Entry 5OQM (electron microscopy, 5.80 A resolution (low resolution: residue-level contacts below are approximate; hydrogen-bond / salt-bridge calls are withheld)); this record covers chains A and E of the 46 polymer chains in the assembly.

[Chain A]
Protein: DNA-directed RNA polymerase II subunit RPB1
Organism: Saccharomyces cerevisiae (strain ATCC 204508 / S288c)
Notes: EC 2.7.7.6
UniProtKB: P04050 (RPB1_YEAST); residues 1-1733 here = UniProt positions 1-1733
Chain sequence (1733 residues; row label = number of the first residue in the row):
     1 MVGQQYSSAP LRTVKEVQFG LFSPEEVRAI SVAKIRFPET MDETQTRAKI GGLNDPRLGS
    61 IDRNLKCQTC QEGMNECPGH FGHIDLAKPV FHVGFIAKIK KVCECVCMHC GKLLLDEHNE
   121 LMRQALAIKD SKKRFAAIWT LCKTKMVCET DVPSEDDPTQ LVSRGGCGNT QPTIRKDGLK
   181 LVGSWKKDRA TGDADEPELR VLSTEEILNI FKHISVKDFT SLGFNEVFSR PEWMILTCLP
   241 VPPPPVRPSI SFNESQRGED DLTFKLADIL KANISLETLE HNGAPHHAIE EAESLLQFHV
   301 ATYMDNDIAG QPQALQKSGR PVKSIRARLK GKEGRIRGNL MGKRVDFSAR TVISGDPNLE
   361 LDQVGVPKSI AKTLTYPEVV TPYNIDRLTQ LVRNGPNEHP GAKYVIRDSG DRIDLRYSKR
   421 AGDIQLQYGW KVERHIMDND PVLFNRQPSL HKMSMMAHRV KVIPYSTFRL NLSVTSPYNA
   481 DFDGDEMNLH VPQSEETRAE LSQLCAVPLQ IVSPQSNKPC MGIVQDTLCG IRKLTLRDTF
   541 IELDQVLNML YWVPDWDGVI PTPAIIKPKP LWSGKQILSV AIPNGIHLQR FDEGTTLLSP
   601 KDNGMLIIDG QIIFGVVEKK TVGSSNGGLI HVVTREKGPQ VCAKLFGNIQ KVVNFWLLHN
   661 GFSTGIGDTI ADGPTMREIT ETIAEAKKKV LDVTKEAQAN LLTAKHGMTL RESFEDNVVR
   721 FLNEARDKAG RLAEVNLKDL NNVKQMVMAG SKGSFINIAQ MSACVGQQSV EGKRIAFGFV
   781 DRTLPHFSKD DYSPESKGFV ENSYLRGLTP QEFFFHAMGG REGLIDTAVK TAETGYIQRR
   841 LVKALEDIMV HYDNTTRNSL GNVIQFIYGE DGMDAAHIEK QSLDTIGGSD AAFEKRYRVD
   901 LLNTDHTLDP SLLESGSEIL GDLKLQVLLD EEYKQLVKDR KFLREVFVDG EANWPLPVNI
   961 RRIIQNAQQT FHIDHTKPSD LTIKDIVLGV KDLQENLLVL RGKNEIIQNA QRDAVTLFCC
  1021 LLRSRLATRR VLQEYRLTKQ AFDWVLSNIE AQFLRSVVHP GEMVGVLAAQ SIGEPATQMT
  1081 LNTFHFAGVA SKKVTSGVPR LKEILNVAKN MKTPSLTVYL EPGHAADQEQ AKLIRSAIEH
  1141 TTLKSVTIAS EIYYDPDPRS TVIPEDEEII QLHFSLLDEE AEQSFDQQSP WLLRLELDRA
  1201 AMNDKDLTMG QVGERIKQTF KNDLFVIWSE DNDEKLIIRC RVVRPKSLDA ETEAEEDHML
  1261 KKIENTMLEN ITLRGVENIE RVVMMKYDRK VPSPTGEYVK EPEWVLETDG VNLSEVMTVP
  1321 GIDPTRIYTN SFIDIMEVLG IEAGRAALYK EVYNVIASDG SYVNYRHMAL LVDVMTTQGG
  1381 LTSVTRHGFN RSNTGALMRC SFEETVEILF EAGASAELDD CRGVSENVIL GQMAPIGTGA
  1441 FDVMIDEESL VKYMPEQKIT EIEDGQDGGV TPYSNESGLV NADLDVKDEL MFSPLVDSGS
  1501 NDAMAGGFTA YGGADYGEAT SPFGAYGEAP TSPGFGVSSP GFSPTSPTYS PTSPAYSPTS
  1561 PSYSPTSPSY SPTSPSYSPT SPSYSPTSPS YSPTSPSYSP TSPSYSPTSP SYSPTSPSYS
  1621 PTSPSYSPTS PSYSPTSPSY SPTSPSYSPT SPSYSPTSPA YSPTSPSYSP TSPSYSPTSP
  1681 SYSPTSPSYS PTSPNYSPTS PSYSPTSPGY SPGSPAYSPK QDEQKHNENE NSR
Not modelled in the structure: 1-2, 155-163, 188-196, 1080-1092, 1176-1186, 1244-1253, 1453-1733
Ion coordination: Zn2+ site 1: Cys-67, Cys-70, Cys-77, His-80; Zn2+ site 2: Cys-107, Cys-110, Cys-148, Cys-167; Mg2+: Asp-481, Asp-485
UniProt features mapped onto this chain:
  - region: Pro-248 to Asp-260 (Lid loop), Asn-306 to Lys-323 (Rudder loop), Pro-810 to Glu-822 (Bridging helix)
  - binding site (Zn(2+)): Cys-67, Cys-70, Cys-77, His-80, Cys-107, Cys-110, Cys-148, Cys-167
  - binding site (Mg(2+)): Asp-481, Asp-483, Asp-485
  - modified residue: Thr-1471 (Phosphothreonine)
  - cross-link (Glycyl lysine isopeptide (Lys-Gly)): Lys-695 (interchain with G-Cter in ubiquitin), Lys-1246 (interchain with G-Cter in ubiquitin), Lys-1350 (interchain with G-Cter in ubiquitin)
  - natural variant: Ser-1653 to Pro-1659 (deletion: In strain: A364A)
  - mutagenesis: Lys-1246 (K1246R: Impairs ubiquitination during transcription stress)

[Chain E]
Protein: DNA-directed RNA polymerases I, II, and III subunit RPABC1
Organism: Saccharomyces cerevisiae (strain ATCC 204508 / S288c)
UniProtKB: P20434 (RPAB1_YEAST); residues 1-215 here = UniProt positions 1-215
Chain sequence (215 residues; each row starts with the number of its first residue):
     1 MDQENERNIS RLWRAFRTVK EMVKDRGYFI TQEEVELPLE DFKAKYCDSM GRPQRKMMSF
    61 QANPTEESIS KFPDMGSLWV EFCDEPSVGV KTMKTFVIHI QEKNFQTGIF VYQNNITPSA
   121 MKLVPSIPPA TIETFNEAAL VVNITHHELV PKHIRLSSDE KRELLKRYRL KESQLPRIQR
   181 ADPVALYLGL KRGEVVKIIR KSETSGRYAS YRICM
Not modelled in the structure: 1-2

[Interface between chain A and chain E]
Contacting residue pairs - 59 pairs, chain A then chain E:
  Arg-857(A) with Tyr-168(E); Leu-170(E)
  Gly-861(A) with Gln-174(E)
  Val-863(A) with Leu-170(E); Gln-174(E); Pro-176(E)
  Phe-866(A) with Tyr-168(E); Tyr-208(E); Ser-210(E); Tyr-211(E)
  Gly-869(A) with Thr-204(E)
  Glu-870(A) with Ser-202(E); Thr-204(E); Ser-205(E); Tyr-208(E)
  Asp-871(A) with Thr-204(E)
  Phe-942(A) with Gly-206(E); Arg-207(E)
  Val-946(A) with Ser-202(E); Gly-206(E)
  Phe-947(A) with Glu-203(E)
  Trp-954(A) with Glu-203(E)
  Asn-1004(A) with Arg-167(E)
  Ile-1006(A) with Tyr-168(E); Tyr-211(E)
  Asp-1013(A) with Ser-205(E); Arg-207(E)
  Met-1317(A) with Val-142(E)
  Thr-1318(A) with Arg-11(E)
  Pro-1324(A) with Arg-14(E); Val-142(E)
  Thr-1325(A) with His-146(E); His-147(E); Glu-148(E)
  Arg-1326(A) with Glu-148(E)
  Ile-1327(A) with His-147(E)
  Glu-1337(A) with Pro-183(E)
  Val-1338(A) with Pro-183(E)
  Leu-1339(A) with His-147(E); Val-150(E)
  Gly-1340(A) with Asp-182(E)
  Ile-1341(A) with Asp-182(E)
  Glu-1342(A) with Leu-149(E); Pro-151(E); His-153(E); Ile-198(E); Arg-200(E); Arg-212(E)
  Ala-1343(A) with Leu-149(E)
  Tyr-1349(A) with Glu-203(E)
  Tyr-1365(A) with Ser-202(E); Glu-203(E); Thr-204(E)
  Arg-1366(A) with Thr-204(E)
  Thr-1376(A) with Arg-212(E)
  Thr-1377(A) with Pro-176(E); Arg-177(E)
  Gln-1378(A) with Arg-177(E)
  Gly-1379(A) with Arg-177(E)
Interface residues without a listed pair, chain A (43 interface residues in all): Leu-860, Asn-862, Gln-865, Ile-867, Glu-945, Ala-1014, Thr-1016, Leu-1017, Ala-1346
Interface residues without a listed pair, chain E (38 interface residues in all): Ala-138, Val-141, Ile-144, Ser-173, Ile-178, Val-184, Lys-201, Ala-209

[Summary]
43 residues of chain A and 38 residues of chain E are in contact. Cys-67(A), Cys-70(A), Cys-77(A) and
His-80(A) form the Zn2+ site 1. From UniProt: 8 Zn2+-binding residues, 3 Mg2+-binding residues and one
mutagenesis site on chain A.
Here chain A is DNA-directed RNA polymerase II subunit RPB1 and chain E is DNA-directed RNA polymerases I, II,
and III subunit RPABC1, both from Saccharomyces cerevisiae (strain ATCC 204508 / S288c). Entry 5OQM (Structure
of yeast transcription pre-initiation complex with tfiih and core mediator) was determined by electron
microscopy, deposited together with 5OQJ.
